PDB entry 6PDT | electron microscopy, 3.80 A resolution | chains A and C of the 4 polymer chains in the assembly

# Chain A (and C)
Molecule: Glucokinase-1
Organism: Saccharomyces cerevisiae (strain ATCC 204508 / S288c)
Notes: EC 2.7.1.2; chain C of this document is another copy of the same molecule, construct and numbering; everything in this record applies to it too
Reference sequence: P17709 (HXKG_YEAST); numbering as in UniProt (aligned over 1-500)
Sequence (500 residues; numbered 1 to 500; the number before each row is that of its first residue):
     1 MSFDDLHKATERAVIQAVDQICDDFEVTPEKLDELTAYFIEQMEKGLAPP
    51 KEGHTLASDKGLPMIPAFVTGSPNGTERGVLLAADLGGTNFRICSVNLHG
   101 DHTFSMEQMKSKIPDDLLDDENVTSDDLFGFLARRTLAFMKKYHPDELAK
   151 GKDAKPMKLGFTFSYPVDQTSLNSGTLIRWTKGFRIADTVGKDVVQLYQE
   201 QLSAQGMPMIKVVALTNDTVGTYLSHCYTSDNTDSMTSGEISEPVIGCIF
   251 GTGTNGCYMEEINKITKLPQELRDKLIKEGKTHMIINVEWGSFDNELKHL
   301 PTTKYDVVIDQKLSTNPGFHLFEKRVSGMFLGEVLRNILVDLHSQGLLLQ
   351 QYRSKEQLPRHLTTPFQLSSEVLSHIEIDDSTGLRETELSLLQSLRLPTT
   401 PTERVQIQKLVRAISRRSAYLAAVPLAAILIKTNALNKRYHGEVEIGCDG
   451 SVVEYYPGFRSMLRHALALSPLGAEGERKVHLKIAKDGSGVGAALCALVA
Disulfide bonds: Cys-248/Cys-448
Metal / ion sites: Mg2+: Asp-218 (together with ATP)
Residues lining bound ligands:
  - ATP: Gly-87, Gly-88, Thr-89, Asn-90, Arg-92, Ser-164, Lys-182, Asp-218, Ile-249, Gly-251, Thr-252, Gly-253, Gly-328, Met-329, Ser-369, Ser-370, Glu-371, Ser-374, Gly-450, Ser-451, Val-452, Tyr-455, Tyr-456
  - alpha-D-glucopyranose (GLC): Ser-164, Tyr-165, Pro-166, Thr-181, Lys-182, Asn-217, Thr-219, Ile-249, Gly-253, Thr-254, Asn-255, Glu-289, His-320, Glu-323
Swiss-Prot annotation at these positions:
  - region: Lys-158 to Phe-184 (Glucose-binding)
  - binding site (ATP): Lys-110, Asp-487 to Gly-492
  - modified residue: Ser-2 (N-acetylserine), Ser-470 (Phosphoserine)
From the paper describing this entry:
  - self-association interface (contacts with another copy of this molecule): Phe-3, Glu-371 to Gln-393
  - mutagenesis - F3S: unchanged catalytic activity
  - catalytic residues: Lys-182 (citing earlier work)
  - mutagenesis - F3S/K182A, K182A: abolished catalytic activity

# How chain A and chain C interact
Contacting residue pairs (27; chain A residue first):
  Val-69(A) / Phe-3(C)  hydrophobic
  Thr-70(A) / Ser-2(C)
  Gly-71(A) / Phe-3(C)
  Ser-72(A) / Phe-3(C)
  Pro-73(A) / Phe-3(C)
  Asn-74(A) / His-7(C)  hydrogen bond
  Thr-76(A) / His-7(C)
  Thr-76(A) / Gln-350(C)
  Glu-77(A) / Phe-3(C)
  Glu-77(A) / His-7(C)  salt bridge
  His-99(A) / Arg-353(C)  hydrogen bond
  Gly-100(A) / Gln-350(C)
  Asp-101(A) / Gln-351(C)
  Asp-101(A) / Arg-353(C)  salt bridge
  Thr-103(A) / Arg-353(C)
  Leu-224(A) / Phe-3(C)  hydrophobic
  Ser-235(A) / Leu-389(C)
  Ser-235(A) / Gln-393(C)
  Met-236(A) / Arg-385(C)
  Met-236(A) / Glu-386(C)
  Met-236(A) / Leu-389(C)
  Met-236(A) / Arg-404(C)
  Lys-281(A) / Ser-2(C)
  Lys-281(A) / Asp-5(C)  salt bridge
  Leu-498(A) / Leu-6(C)  hydrophobic
  Val-499(A) / Met-1(C)
  Val-499(A) / Phe-3(C)  hydrophobic
Interface residues without a listed pair, chain A (19 interface residues in all): Leu-495

# Overview
19 residues of chain A face 14 of chain C across their interface; the contacts include 2 hydrogen bonds and 3
salt bridges. Among the polar pairs are Glu-77(A)/His-7(C), Asp-101(A)/Arg-353(C) and Lys-281(A)/Asp-5(C).
Bound to chain A: alpha-D-glucopyranose and ATP. The paper reports the catalytic residue Lys-182(A); F3S/K182A
and K182A of chain A abolish catalytic activity.
Both chains are Glucokinase-1 (Saccharomyces cerevisiae (strain ATCC 204508 / S288c)). Entry 6PDT (cryoEM
structure of yeast glucokinase filament) was determined by electron microscopy together with 6P4X from the
same study.
